5LLA - chain B; structure by X-ray diffraction, 1.50 A resolution.

[Chain B]
Name: Carbonic anhydrase 13
From: Homo sapiens
Notes: EC 4.2.1.1; fragment: human carbonic anhydrase XIII
UniProtKB: Q8N1Q1 (CAH13_HUMAN); residues 2-263 here correspond to UniProt positions 1-262 (UniProt number = residue number - 1)
Chain sequence (263 residues; row label = number of the first residue in the row):
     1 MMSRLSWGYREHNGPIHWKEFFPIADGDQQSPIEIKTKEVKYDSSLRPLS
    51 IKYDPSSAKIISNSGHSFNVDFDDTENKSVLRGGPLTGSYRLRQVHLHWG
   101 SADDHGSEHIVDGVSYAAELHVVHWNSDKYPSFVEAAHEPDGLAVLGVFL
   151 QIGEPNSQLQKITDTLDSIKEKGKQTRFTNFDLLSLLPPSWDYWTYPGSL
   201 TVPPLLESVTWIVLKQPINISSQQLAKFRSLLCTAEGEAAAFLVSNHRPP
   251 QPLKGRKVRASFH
Unresolved in the structure: 1-5
Differences from the reference sequence: initiating methionine (1)
Metal / ion sites: Zn2+: His-96, His-98, His-121 (together with 6YQ)
Ligand contacts: 6YQ (4-[2-(benzimidazol-1-yl)ethanoyl]-2-chloranyl-benzenesulfonamide): Gln-94, His-96, His-98, His-121, Val-123, Phe-133, Val-134, Ala-137, Leu-143, Val-145, Ser-199, Leu-200, Thr-201, Val-202, Pro-204, Leu-206, Val-209, Trp-211
UniProt features mapped onto this chain:
  - active site: His-66 (Proton donor/acceptor)
  - binding site (Zn(2+)): His-96, His-98, His-121
  - binding site (substrate): Thr-201, Val-202

[Summary]
Ligands of chain B: compound 6YQ. His-96, His-98 and His-121 coordinate Zn2+. UniProt lists active-site
residue His-66, 3 Zn2+-binding residues and substrate-binding residues Thr-201 and Val-202.
Chain B is Carbonic anhydrase 13 (Homo sapiens); the structure, Crystal structure of human carbonic anhydrase
isozyme XIII with 4-(1H-benzimidazol-1-ylacetyl)-2-chlorobenzenesulfonamide, was determined by X-ray
diffraction together with 5LL4, 5LL5 and 5LL9 from the same study.
